4HWO - chains A and B; structure by X-ray diffraction, 1.91 A resolution.

# Chain A (and B)
Name: Threonine--tRNA ligase
Source organism: Escherichia coli
Notes: EC 6.1.1.3; chain B of this document is another copy of the same molecule, construct and numbering; everything in this record applies to it too
UniProt: P0A8M3 (SYT_ECOLI); numbering as in UniProt (aligned over 242-642)
Chain sequence (411 residues; each row starts with the number of its first residue):
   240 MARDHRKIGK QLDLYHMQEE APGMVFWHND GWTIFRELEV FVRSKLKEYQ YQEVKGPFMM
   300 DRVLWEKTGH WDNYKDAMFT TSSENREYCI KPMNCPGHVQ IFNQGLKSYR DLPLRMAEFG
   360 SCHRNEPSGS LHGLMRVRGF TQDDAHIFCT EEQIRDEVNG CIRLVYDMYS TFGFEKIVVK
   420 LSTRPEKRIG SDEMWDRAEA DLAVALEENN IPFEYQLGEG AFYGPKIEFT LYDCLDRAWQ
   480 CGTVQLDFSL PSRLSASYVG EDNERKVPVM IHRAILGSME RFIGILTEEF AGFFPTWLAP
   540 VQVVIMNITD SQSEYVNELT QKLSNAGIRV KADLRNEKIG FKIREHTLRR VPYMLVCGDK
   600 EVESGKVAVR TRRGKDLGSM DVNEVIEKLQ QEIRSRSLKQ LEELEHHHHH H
Unresolved in the structure: 240-241 (chain B: 240-241, 640-650)
Construct notes: expression tag (240-241, 643-650)
Curated features (UniProtKB/Swiss-Prot):
  - binding site (mRNA): Lys-246 to Lys-249, Asn-342 to Arg-349, Ile-547 to Asp-549, Asn-575 to Thr-586, Val-595 to Glu-600, Arg-609, Asp-615
  - binding site (tRNA(Thr)): His-309, Arg-325, Tyr-348, Arg-349
  - binding site (tRNA): Tyr-313 to Met-317, Arg-363, Arg-375, Tyr-462, Gln-484, Ile-547 to Asp-549, Asn-575 to Arg-583, Arg-589, Val-595 to Glu-600, Arg-609
  - binding site (Zn(2+)): Cys-334, His-385, His-511
  - binding site (AMP): Arg-363 to Glu-365, Val-376, Phe-379, Gln-381, Gln-479, Cys-480, Ser-517, Arg-520
  - modified residue: Lys-286 (N6-acetyllysine)
  - mutagenesis: Pro-296 (P296S: Confers resistance to borrelidin (BN); KM for L-Thr is unchanged, KM for ATP increases to 187 uM, KI for BN increases to 4.5 nM), Thr-307 (T307A: KI for BN increases 10-fold, no change in aminoacylation activity), His-309 (H309A: 10-fold increase in KM for Thr for activation, 240-fold decrease in aminoacyl transfer. Cells have a long lag phase and reach stationary phase at a lower cell density ...), Cys-334 (C334S: Does not complement a deletion strain), His-337 (H337A: KI for BN increases 12-fold, no change in aminoacylation activity, supports growth in the presence of BN), Arg-363 (R363A: 700-fold decrease in kcat for Thr activation, 1000-fold decrease in kcat of aminoacylation, no change in KM), Gln-381 (Q381A: 100-fold increase in KM for Thr for activation), His-385 (H385A/N: Does not complement a deletion strain), Lys-465 (K465A: 35-fold decrease in kcat for Thr activation, 570-fold decrease in kcat of aminoacylation, no change in KM), Gln-479 (Q479A: Wild-type Thr activation and aminoacylation), Leu-489 (L489M: Confers resistance to borrelidin (BN); KM for L-thr is unchanged, KM for ATP increases to 163 uM, KI for BN increases to 7.8 nM, supports growth in the presence of BN ...), His-511 (H511A/N: Does not complement a deletion strain, has dominant lethal effect in presence of wild-type gene, probably due to repression of the wild-type gene), 1 further mutagenesis entry in UniProt
Ion coordination: Zn2+: Cys-334, His-385, His-511 (together with 409)
Residues lining bound ligands: 409 (N-{[3-(4-aminoquinazolin-7-yl)phenyl]sulfonyl}-L-threoninamide): Met-332, Cys-334, Arg-363, Glu-365, Leu-373, Met-374, Arg-375, Val-376, Phe-379, Gln-381, Asp-383, Ala-384, His-385, Tyr-462, Lys-465, Gln-479, Thr-482, Gln-484, His-511, Arg-512, Ala-513, Gly-516, Ser-517, Arg-520

# Interface between chain A and chain B
Residue-residue contacts (91):
  His-255(A) / Gln-339(B)
  His-255(A) / Gln-343(B)
  Gln-257(A) / Gln-339(B)
  Glu-258(A) / Arg-325(B)  hydrogen bond (backbone-side chain)
  Glu-259(A) / Met-299(B)
  Glu-259(A) / Asp-300(B)  hydrogen bond (backbone-backbone)
  Glu-259(A) / Tyr-327(B)
  Ala-260(A) / Met-298(B)
  Pro-261(A) / Arg-325(B)
  Pro-261(A) / Tyr-327(B)
  Met-263(A) / Pro-296(B)  hydrophobic
  Met-263(A) / Met-298(B)  hydrophobic
  Val-264(A) / Lys-294(B)
  Val-264(A) / Pro-296(B)
  Phe-265(A) / Lys-294(B)
  Phe-265(A) / Pro-296(B)
  Phe-265(A) / Met-299(B)  hydrophobic
  Phe-265(A) / Gly-336(B)
  Phe-265(A) / Gln-339(B)
  Phe-265(A) / Ile-340(B)  hydrophobic
  Trp-266(A) / Val-293(B)
  Trp-266(A) / Lys-294(B)  hydrogen bond (backbone-backbone)
  Trp-266(A) / Ile-340(B)
  His-267(A) / Ile-340(B)
  Asn-268(A) / Gln-291(B)
  Asn-268(A) / Glu-292(B)  hydrogen bond (side chain-backbone)
  Asn-268(A) / Val-293(B)
  Trp-271(A) / Glu-292(B)  hydrogen bond
  Trp-271(A) / Val-293(B)
  Trp-271(A) / Lys-294(B)
  Arg-275(A) / Arg-282(B)
  Arg-275(A) / Glu-292(B)  salt bridge
  Arg-282(A) / Arg-275(B)
  Lys-286(A) / Ser-563(B)  hydrogen bond (side chain-backbone)
  Gln-291(A) / Asn-268(B)
  Glu-292(A) / Asn-268(B)  hydrogen bond (backbone-side chain)
  Glu-292(A) / Trp-271(B)  hydrogen bond
  Glu-292(A) / Arg-275(B)  salt bridge
  Val-293(A) / Trp-266(B)
  Val-293(A) / Asn-268(B)
  Val-293(A) / Trp-271(B)
  Lys-294(A) / Phe-265(B)
  Lys-294(A) / Trp-266(B)  hydrogen bond (backbone-backbone)
  Lys-294(A) / Trp-271(B)
  Pro-296(A) / Met-263(B)  hydrophobic
  Pro-296(A) / Val-264(B)
  Pro-296(A) / Phe-265(B)
  Phe-297(A) / Phe-297(B)  hydrophobic
  Phe-297(A) / Ser-360(B)
  Phe-297(A) / His-362(B)
  Met-298(A) / Ala-260(B)
  Met-298(A) / Met-263(B)  hydrophobic
  Met-298(A) / Phe-318(B)  hydrophobic
  Met-298(A) / His-362(B)
  Met-299(A) / Glu-259(B)
  Met-299(A) / Phe-265(B)  hydrophobic
  Asp-300(A) / Glu-259(B)  hydrogen bond (backbone-backbone)
  Phe-318(A) / Thr-320(B)
  Phe-318(A) / Ser-321(B)
  Phe-318(A) / Ser-322(B)
  Thr-319(A) / Thr-319(B)
  Thr-319(A) / Thr-320(B)  hydrogen bond (backbone-side chain)
  Thr-320(A) / Phe-318(B)
  Thr-320(A) / Thr-319(B)  hydrogen bond (side chain-backbone)
  Ser-321(A) / Phe-318(B)
  Ser-322(A) / Phe-318(B)
  Ser-322(A) / Asn-364(B)  hydrogen bond
  Ser-322(A) / Arg-377(B)  hydrogen bond
  Glu-323(A) / Pro-366(B)
  Glu-323(A) / Ser-367(B)  hydrogen bond
  Glu-323(A) / Arg-377(B)  salt bridge
  Arg-325(A) / Glu-258(B)  hydrogen bond (side chain-backbone)
  Arg-325(A) / Pro-261(B)
  Tyr-327(A) / Glu-259(B)
  Tyr-327(A) / Pro-261(B)
  Ile-329(A) / Ile-329(B)  hydrophobic
  Gly-336(A) / Phe-265(B)
  Gln-339(A) / His-255(B)
  Gln-339(A) / Gln-257(B)  hydrogen bond
  Gln-339(A) / Phe-265(B)
  Ile-340(A) / Phe-265(B)  hydrophobic
  Ile-340(A) / Trp-266(B)
  Ile-340(A) / His-267(B)
  Gln-343(A) / His-255(B)
  His-362(A) / Phe-297(B)
  Asn-364(A) / Ser-322(B)  hydrogen bond
  Pro-366(A) / Glu-323(B)
  Ser-367(A) / Glu-323(B)  hydrogen bond
  Arg-377(A) / Ser-322(B)  hydrogen bond
  Arg-377(A) / Glu-323(B)  salt bridge
  Ser-563(A) / Lys-286(B)  hydrogen bond (backbone-side chain)
Also at the interface, not in a pair above, chain A (47 interface residues in all): Gly-295, Leu-303, Glu-365
Also at the interface, not in a pair above, chain B (48 interface residues in all): Gly-295, Leu-303, Glu-365

# Summary
47 residues of chain A and 48 residues of chain B are in contact, with 21 hydrogen bonds and 4 salt bridges.
Polar pairs include Arg-275(A)/Glu-292(B), Glu-323(A)/Arg-377(B) and Glu-258(A)/Arg-325(B). Ligands of chain
A: compound 409.
Both chains are Threonine--tRNA ligase (Escherichia coli). Entry 4HWO (Crystal structure of E. coli
Threonyl-tRNA synthetase bound to a novel inhibitor) was determined by X-ray diffraction, deposited together
with 4HWP, 4HWR, 4HWS and 4HWT.
